PDB entry 8DLZ | electron microscopy, 2.57 A resolution | chains A and C of the 4 polymer chains in the assembly

[Chain A (and C)]
Protein: Spike glycoprotein
Source organism: Severe acute respiratory syndrome coronavirus 2
Notes: chain C of this document is another copy of the same molecule, construct and numbering; everything in this record applies to it too
UniProtKB: P0DTC2 (SPIKE_SARS2); residue numbers follow UniProt; this construct covers 1-1208
Chain sequence (1288 residues; numbered 1 to 1288; the number before each row is that of its first residue):
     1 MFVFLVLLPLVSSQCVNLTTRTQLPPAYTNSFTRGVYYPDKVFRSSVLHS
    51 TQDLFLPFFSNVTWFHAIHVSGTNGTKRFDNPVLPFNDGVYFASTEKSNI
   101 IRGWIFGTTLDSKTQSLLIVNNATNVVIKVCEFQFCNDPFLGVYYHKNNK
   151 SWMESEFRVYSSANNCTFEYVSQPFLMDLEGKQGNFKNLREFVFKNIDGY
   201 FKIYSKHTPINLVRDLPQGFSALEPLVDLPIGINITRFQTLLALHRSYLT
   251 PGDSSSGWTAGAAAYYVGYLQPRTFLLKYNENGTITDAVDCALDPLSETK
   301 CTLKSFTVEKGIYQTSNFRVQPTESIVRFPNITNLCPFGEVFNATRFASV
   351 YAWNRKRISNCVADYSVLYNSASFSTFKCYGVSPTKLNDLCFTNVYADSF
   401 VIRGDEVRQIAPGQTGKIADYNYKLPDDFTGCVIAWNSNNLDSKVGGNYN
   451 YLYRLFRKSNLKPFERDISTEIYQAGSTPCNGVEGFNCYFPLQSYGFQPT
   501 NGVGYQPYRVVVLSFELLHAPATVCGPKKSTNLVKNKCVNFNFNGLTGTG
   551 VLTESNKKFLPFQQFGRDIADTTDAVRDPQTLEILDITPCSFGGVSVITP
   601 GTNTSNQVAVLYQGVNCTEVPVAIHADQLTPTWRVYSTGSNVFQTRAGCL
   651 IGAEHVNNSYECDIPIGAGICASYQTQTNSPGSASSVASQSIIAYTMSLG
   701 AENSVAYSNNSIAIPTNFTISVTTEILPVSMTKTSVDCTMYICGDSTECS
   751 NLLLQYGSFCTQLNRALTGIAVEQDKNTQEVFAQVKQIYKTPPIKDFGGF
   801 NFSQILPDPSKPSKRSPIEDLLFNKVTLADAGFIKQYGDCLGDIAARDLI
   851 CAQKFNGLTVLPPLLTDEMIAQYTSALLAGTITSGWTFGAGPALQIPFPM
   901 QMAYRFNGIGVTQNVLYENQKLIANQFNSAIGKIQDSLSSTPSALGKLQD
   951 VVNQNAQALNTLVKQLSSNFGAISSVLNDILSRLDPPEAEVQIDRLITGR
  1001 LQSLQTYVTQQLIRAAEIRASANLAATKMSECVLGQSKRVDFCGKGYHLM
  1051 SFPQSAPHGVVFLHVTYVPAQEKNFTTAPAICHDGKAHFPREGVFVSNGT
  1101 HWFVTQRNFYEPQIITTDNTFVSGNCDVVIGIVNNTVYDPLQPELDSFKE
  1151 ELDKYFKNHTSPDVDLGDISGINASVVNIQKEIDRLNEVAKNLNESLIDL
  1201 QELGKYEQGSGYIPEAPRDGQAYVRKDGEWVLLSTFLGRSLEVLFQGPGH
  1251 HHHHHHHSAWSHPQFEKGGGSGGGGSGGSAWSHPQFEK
Disordered / not traced: 1-13, 70-76, 146-152, 177-184, 248-256, 331-530, 621-640, 676-690, 828-855, 1148-1288 (chain C: 1-13, 70-76, 146-152, 177-184, 248-256, 621-640, 676-690, 828-855, 1148-1288)
Disulfides: Cys15-Cys136, Cys131-Cys166, Cys291-Cys301, Cys538-Cys590, Cys617-Cys649, Cys662-Cys671, Cys738-Cys760, Cys743-Cys749, Cys1032-Cys1043, Cys1082-Cys1126
Glycans and other covalent adducts: N-acetylglucosamine (NAG) linked to Asn17, Asn61, Asn122, Asn165, Asn234, Asn282, Asn709, Asn717, Asn801, Asn1074, Asn1098, Asn1134
Differences from the reference sequence: engineered mutation Gly614 (Asp in P0DTC2); conflict Gly682 (Arg in P0DTC2), Ser683 (Arg in P0DTC2), Ser685 (Arg in P0DTC2), Pro817 (Phe in P0DTC2), Pro892 (Ala in P0DTC2), Pro899 (Ala in P0DTC2), Pro942 (Ala in P0DTC2), Pro986 (Lys in P0DTC2), Pro987 (Val in P0DTC2); expression tag (1209-1288)
UniProt features mapped onto this chain:
  - region: Asn280 to Cys301 (Putative superantigen), Arg403 to Asp405 (Integrin-binding motif), Asn448 to Phe456 (Immunodominant HLA epitope recognized by the CD8+), Pro681, Ala684 (Putative superantigen), Ser816 to Tyr837 (Fusion peptide 1), Lys835 to Phe855 (Fusion peptide 2), Asp1163 to Glu1202 (Heptad repeat 2)
  - site: Arg815, Ser816 (Cleavage)
  - glycosylation: Asn17 (N-linked (GlcNAc...) (complex) asparagine), Asn61 (N-linked (GlcNAc...) (hybrid) asparagine), Asn74 (N-linked (GlcNAc...) (complex) asparagine), Asn122 (N-linked (GlcNAc...) (hybrid) asparagine), Asn149 (N-linked (GlcNAc...) (complex) asparagine), Asn165 (N-linked (GlcNAc...) (complex) asparagine), Asn234 (N-linked (GlcNAc...) (high mannose) asparagine), Asn282 (N-linked (GlcNAc...) (complex) asparagine), Thr323 (O-linked (GalNAc) threonine), Ser325 (O-linked (HexNAc...) serine), Asn331 (N-linked (GlcNAc...) (complex) asparagine), Asn343 (N-linked (GlcNAc...) (complex) asparagine), Asn603 (N-linked (GlcNAc...) (hybrid) asparagine), Asn616 (N-linked (GlcNAc...) (complex) asparagine), Asn657 (N-linked (GlcNAc...) (complex) asparagine), Thr676 (O-linked (GlcNAc...) threonine), Thr678 (O-linked (GlcNAc...) threonine), Asn709 (N-linked (GlcNAc...) (high mannose) asparagine), Asn717 (N-linked (GlcNAc...) (hybrid) asparagine), Asn801 (N-linked (GlcNAc...) (hybrid) asparagine) and 6 more in UniProt

[Interface between chain A and chain C]
Residue-residue contacts - 163 pairs, chain A then chain C:
  Tyr38(A) - Phe562(C)  hydrophobic
  Asp40(A) - Phe562(C)
  Lys41(A) - Phe562(C)
  Lys41(A) - Gln563(C)
  Lys41(A) - Gln564(C)  hydrogen bond (backbone-backbone)
  Val42(A) - Gln563(C)
  Val42(A) - Phe565(C)
  Val42(A) - Gly566(C)
  Val42(A) - Arg567(C)
  Phe43(A) - Lys557(C)
  Phe43(A) - Lys558(C)
  Phe43(A) - Phe559(C)  hydrophobic
  Phe43(A) - Gln563(C)
  Phe43(A) - Phe565(C)  hydrogen bond (backbone-backbone)
  Phe43(A) - Gly566(C)
  Phe43(A) - Arg567(C)
  Val47(A) - Ile569(C)  hydrophobic
  Asp198(A) - Tyr396(C)
  Gly199(A) - Arg357(C)
  Tyr200(A) - Arg357(C)
  Tyr200(A) - Asn394(C)  hydrogen bond
  Glu224(A) - Leu560(C)
  Pro225(A) - Phe562(C)  hydrophobic
  Pro230(A) - Arg357(C)  hydrogen bond (backbone-side chain)
  Asn282(A) - Lys558(C)  hydrogen bond
  Asp737(A) - Asn317(C)  hydrogen bond
  Asp737(A) - Arg319(C)  salt bridge
  Met740(A) - Phe592(C)  hydrophobic
  Asp745(A) - Thr549(C)  hydrogen bond
  Gln755(A) - Ser968(C)
  Gln755(A) - Asn969(C)  hydrogen bond
  Gln755(A) - Phe970(C)  hydrogen bond (backbone-backbone)
  Gln755(A) - Gly971(C)
  Tyr756(A) - Gln965(C)  hydrogen bond (backbone-side chain)
  Tyr756(A) - Ser968(C)
  Tyr756(A) - Phe970(C)  hydrophobic
  Tyr756(A) - Arg995(C)
  Gly757(A) - Gln965(C)
  Gly757(A) - Ser968(C)
  Ser758(A) - Thr961(C)
  Ser758(A) - Gln965(C)  hydrogen bond (backbone-side chain)
  Phe759(A) - Gln965(C)
  Phe759(A) - Ser1003(C)
  Gln762(A) - Thr961(C)
  Gln762(A) - Thr1006(C)
  Arg765(A) - Gln957(C)  hydrogen bond
  Glu773(A) - Glu1017(C)
  Lys786(A) - Gly700(C)
  Lys786(A) - Ala701(C)  hydrogen bond (backbone-backbone)
  Gln787(A) - Ala701(C)
  Gln787(A) - Asn703(C)  hydrogen bond
  Ile788(A) - Leu699(C)  hydrophobic
  Ile788(A) - Gly700(C)
  Ile788(A) - Ala701(C)  hydrogen bond (backbone-backbone)
  Ile788(A) - Glu702(C)
  Ile788(A) - Asn703(C)  hydrogen bond (backbone-backbone)
  Tyr789(A) - Asn703(C)
  Tyr789(A) - Val705(C)  hydrophobic
  Lys790(A) - Glu702(C)
  Lys790(A) - Asn703(C)
  Pro792(A) - Tyr707(C)  hydrophobic
  Asp796(A) - Tyr707(C)
  Asp796(A) - Asn709(C)  hydrogen bond
  Phe797(A) - Tyr707(C)
  Asn856(A) - Ala570(C)
  Gly857(A) - Phe592(C)
  Leu861(A) - Gln613(C)
  Pro862(A) - Ala647(C)  hydrophobic
  Pro863(A) - Ala668(C)  hydrogen bond (backbone-backbone)
  Leu864(A) - Pro665(C)  hydrophobic
  Leu864(A) - Ala668(C)
  Leu864(A) - Gly669(C)  hydrogen bond (backbone-backbone)
  Thr866(A) - Ala668(C)
  Thr866(A) - Gly669(C)
  Met869(A) - Gly669(C)
  Met869(A) - Met697(C)  hydrophobic
  Met869(A) - Leu699(C)
  Gln872(A) - Leu699(C)
  Tyr873(A) - Leu699(C)
  Thr883(A) - Val705(C)
  Thr883(A) - Tyr707(C)
  Trp886(A) - Tyr1047(C)
  Gly889(A) - Asp1041(C)
  Gly889(A) - Lys1045(C)  hydrogen bond (backbone-side chain)
  Ala890(A) - Gly1046(C)
  Ala890(A) - Tyr1047(C)
  Ala890(A) - Pro1069(C)
  Pro892(A) - Pro1069(C)
  Pro892(A) - Glu1072(C)
  Ala893(A) - Val705(C)  hydrophobic
  Leu894(A) - Ala713(C)
  Leu894(A) - Pro715(C)  hydrophobic
  Leu894(A) - Glu1072(C)
  Gln895(A) - Val705(C)
  Gln895(A) - Ala706(C)
  Gln895(A) - Ser711(C)
  Gln895(A) - Ile712(C)
  Gln895(A) - Ala713(C)  hydrogen bond (backbone-backbone)
  Gln895(A) - Asn1074(C)  hydrogen bond
  Ile896(A) - Tyr707(C)
  Ile896(A) - Ser711(C)
  Ile896(A) - Ile712(C)  hydrophobic
  Pro897(A) - Tyr707(C)  hydrophobic
  Pro897(A) - Ser708(C)
  Pro897(A) - Asn709(C)
  Pro897(A) - Ser711(C)
  Pro897(A) - Thr1077(C)
  Phe898(A) - Tyr707(C)  hydrogen bond (backbone-side chain)
  Met900(A) - Thr1077(C)  hydrogen bond
  Met900(A) - Ala1078(C)
  Met900(A) - Val1094(C)  hydrophobic
  Tyr904(A) - Ile712(C)
  Tyr904(A) - Val1094(C)
  Tyr904(A) - Arg1107(C)
  Asn907(A) - Arg1107(C)  hydrogen bond
  Gln913(A) - Pro1090(C)
  Gln913(A) - Arg1107(C)
  Asn914(A) - Phe1089(C)
  Asn914(A) - Phe1121(C)
  Asn914(A) - Ser1123(C)  hydrogen bond
  Tyr917(A) - Pro1079(C)  hydrophobic
  Tyr917(A) - Phe1089(C)  hydrophobic
  Tyr917(A) - Val1129(C)  hydrophobic
  Glu918(A) - Ser1123(C)  hydrogen bond
  Glu918(A) - Val1128(C)
  Gln920(A) - Ile1130(C)
  Val963(A) - Ala570(C)  hydrophobic
  Lys964(A) - Ile569(C)
  Ser967(A) - Ala570(C)
  Ser967(A) - Asp571(C)
  Asn978(A) - Thr547(C)  hydrogen bond (side chain-backbone)
  Asn978(A) - Gly548(C)
  Leu981(A) - Lys386(C)  hydrogen bond (backbone-side chain)
  Ser982(A) - Lys386(C)
  Ser982(A) - Leu390(C)
  Arg983(A) - Gly381(C)  hydrogen bond (side chain-backbone)
  Arg983(A) - Val382(C)
  Arg983(A) - Ser383(C)  hydrogen bond (backbone-backbone)
  Arg983(A) - Leu390(C)
  Arg983(A) - Leu517(C)
  Leu984(A) - Gly381(C)
  Leu984(A) - Val382(C)
  Leu984(A) - Ser383(C)
  Leu984(A) - Lys386(C)  hydrogen bond (backbone-side chain)
  Asp985(A) - Ser383(C)  hydrogen bond
  Asp994(A) - Arg995(C)  salt bridge
  Leu1001(A) - Gln1002(C)
  Gln1005(A) - Gln1002(C)  hydrogen bond
  Gln1005(A) - Thr1006(C)
  Leu1012(A) - Gln1010(C)
  Leu1012(A) - Ile1013(C)  hydrophobic
  Arg1019(A) - Glu1017(C)  salt bridge
  Thr1027(A) - Arg1039(C)
  Ser1030(A) - Val1040(C)
  Ser1030(A) - Asp1041(C)
  Glu1031(A) - Arg1039(C)  salt bridge
  Glu1031(A) - Val1040(C)
  Leu1034(A) - Val1040(C)
  Leu1034(A) - Asp1041(C)
  Gly1035(A) - Val1040(C)
  Arg1039(A) - Arg1039(C)
  Glu1111(A) - Ser1123(C)
  Glu1144(A) - Leu1141(C)
Interface residues without a listed pair, chain A (97 interface residues in all): Arg44, Ile231, Gly232, Gly283, Gln784, Leu858, Leu865, Thr887, Gly891, Thr912, Leu966, Glu988, Thr1009, Leu1141
Interface residues without a listed pair, chain C (99 interface residues in all): Thr430, Pro521, Gly545, Thr572, Cys662, Ile666, Gly667, Ile670, Cys671, Ser704, Asn710, Gly999, Thr1009, Val1068, Leu1145

[In short]
Chain A and chain C form an interface of 97 and 99 residues respectively; the contacts include 34 hydrogen
bonds and 4 salt bridges. Polar contacts include Asp737(A)-Arg319(C), Asp994(A)-Arg995(C) and
Arg1019(A)-Glu1017(C). Covalently linked N-acetylglucosamine: at Asn17(A), Asn61(A), Asn122(A), Asn165(A),
Asn234(A) and Asn282(A) and 6 more.
Chain A and chain C are both Spike glycoprotein (Severe acute respiratory syndrome coronavirus 2); the
structure, Cryo-EM structure of SARS-CoV-2 D614G spike protein in complex with VH ab6, was determined by
electron microscopy, deposited together with 8DLJ, 8DLK, 8DLM, 8DLN, 8DLP, 8DLQ and 6 further entries.
